Entry 8TOE (electron microscopy, 2.90 A resolution); this record covers chains G and H of the 9 polymer chains in the assembly.

[Chain G (and H)]
Protein: DNA-directed RNA polymerase subunit alpha
Source organism: Escherichia coli (strain K12)
Notes: EC 2.7.7.6; chain H of this document is another copy of the same molecule, construct and numbering; everything in this record applies to it too
UniProt: P0A7Z4 (RPOA_ECOLI); residue numbers follow UniProt; this construct covers 1-329
Sequence (329 residues; each row starts with the number of its first residue):
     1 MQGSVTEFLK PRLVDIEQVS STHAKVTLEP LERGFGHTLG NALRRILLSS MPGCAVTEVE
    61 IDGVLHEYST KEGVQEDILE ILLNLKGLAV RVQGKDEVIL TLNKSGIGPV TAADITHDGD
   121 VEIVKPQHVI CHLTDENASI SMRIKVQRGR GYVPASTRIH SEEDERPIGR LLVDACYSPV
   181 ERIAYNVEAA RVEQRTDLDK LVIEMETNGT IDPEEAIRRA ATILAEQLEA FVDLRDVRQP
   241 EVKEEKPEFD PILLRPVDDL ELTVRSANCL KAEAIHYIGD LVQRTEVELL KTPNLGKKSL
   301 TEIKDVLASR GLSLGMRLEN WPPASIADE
Disordered / not traced: 1-4, 237-329 (chain H: 1-3, 159-170, 235-329)

[How chain G and chain H interact]
Residue-residue contacts - 68 pairs, chain G then chain H:
  V5(G) - R148(H)
  V5(G) - R150(H)  hydrogen bond (backbone-side chain)
  T6(G) - R150(H)
  F8(G) - R150(H)
  F8(G) - I223(H)  hydrophobic
  F8(G) - Q227(H)
  L9(G) - Q227(H)
  K10(G) - E226(H)
  P11(G) - Q227(H)
  P11(G) - A230(H)
  R12(G) - A230(H)
  R12(G) - F231(H)
  L13(G) - F231(H)
  L28(G) - F231(H)  hydrophobic
  G34(G) - R45(H)  hydrogen bond (backbone-side chain)
  F35(G) - S50(H)
  F35(G) - I223(H)  hydrophobic
  H37(G) - R45(H)
  T38(G) - A42(H)
  T38(G) - R45(H)  hydrogen bond
  L39(G) - L224(H)  hydrophobic
  L39(G) - L228(H)  hydrophobic
  R45(G) - G34(H)  hydrogen bond (side chain-backbone)
  R45(G) - T38(H)  hydrogen bond
  I46(G) - F35(H)  hydrophobic
  S50(G) - F8(H)
  S50(G) - F35(H)
  P52(G) - V5(H)  hydrophobic
  G149(G) - V5(H)
  R150(G) - S4(H)
  R150(G) - V5(H)  hydrogen bond (side chain-backbone)
  R150(G) - E7(H)  hydrogen bond (side chain-backbone)
  R150(G) - F8(H)
  R218(G) - A230(H)  hydrogen bond (side chain-backbone)
  R218(G) - F231(H)  hydrogen bond (side chain-backbone)
  R218(G) - D233(H)
  A221(G) - F231(H)  hydrophobic
  A221(G) - V232(H)
  T222(G) - V232(H)
  T222(G) - D233(H)  hydrogen bond
  T222(G) - L234(H)
  I223(G) - F8(H)  hydrophobic
  I223(G) - F35(H)  hydrophobic
  L224(G) - L228(H)  hydrophobic
  A225(G) - V232(H)  hydrophobic
  E226(G) - K10(H)
  Q227(G) - F8(H)
  Q227(G) - L9(H)
  Q227(G) - K10(H)
  Q227(G) - F35(H)
  L228(G) - L39(H)  hydrophobic
  L228(G) - L224(H)  hydrophobic
  F231(G) - L28(H)  hydrophobic
  F231(G) - L39(H)  hydrophobic
  F231(G) - L43(H)  hydrophobic
  F231(G) - L201(H)  hydrophobic
  F231(G) - I203(H)  hydrophobic
  F231(G) - I217(H)  hydrophobic
  F231(G) - A221(H)  hydrophobic
  V232(G) - R218(H)
  V232(G) - A221(H)
  V232(G) - T222(H)
  L234(G) - V14(H)  hydrophobic
  L234(G) - R218(H)  hydrogen bond (backbone-side chain)
  R235(G) - V14(H)
  R235(G) - R218(H)
  D236(G) - V14(H)
  D236(G) - I16(H)
Other interface residues (no listed pair), chain G (42 interface residues in all): R33, A42, R148, E215, R219, E229, A230, D233
Other interface residues (no listed pair), chain H (47 interface residues in all): T6, P11, V26, L31, E32, H37, I46, P52, G149, E214, A225, E229

[In short]
42 residues of chain G face 47 of chain H across their interface, with 11 hydrogen bonds. Among the polar
pairs are V5(G)-R150(H), G34(G)-R45(H) and T38(G)-R45(H).
Chain G and chain H are both DNA-directed RNA polymerase subunit alpha (Escherichia coli (strain K12)); the
structure, Escherichia coli RNA polymerase unwinding intermediate (I1c) at the lambda PR promoter, was
determined by electron microscopy together with 8TO1, 8TO6, 8TO8 and 8TOM from the same study.
